Entry 6HUM (electron microscopy, 3.34 A resolution); this record covers chains D and F of the 18 polymer chains in the assembly.

Chain D:
Protein: NAD(P)H-quinone oxidoreductase chain 4 1
Organism: Thermosynechococcus elongatus BP-1
Notes: EC 1.6.5.-
UniProt: Q8DKY0 (NU4C1_THEEB); residue numbers follow UniProt; this construct covers 1-24, 28-529
Sequence (529 residues; row label = number of the first residue in the row; note: 2 numbers in that range are skipped by the numbering (no residue carries them; nothing is unmodelled there); a row labelled like 24A-24B holds insertion residues (24A, then the next letters in order)):
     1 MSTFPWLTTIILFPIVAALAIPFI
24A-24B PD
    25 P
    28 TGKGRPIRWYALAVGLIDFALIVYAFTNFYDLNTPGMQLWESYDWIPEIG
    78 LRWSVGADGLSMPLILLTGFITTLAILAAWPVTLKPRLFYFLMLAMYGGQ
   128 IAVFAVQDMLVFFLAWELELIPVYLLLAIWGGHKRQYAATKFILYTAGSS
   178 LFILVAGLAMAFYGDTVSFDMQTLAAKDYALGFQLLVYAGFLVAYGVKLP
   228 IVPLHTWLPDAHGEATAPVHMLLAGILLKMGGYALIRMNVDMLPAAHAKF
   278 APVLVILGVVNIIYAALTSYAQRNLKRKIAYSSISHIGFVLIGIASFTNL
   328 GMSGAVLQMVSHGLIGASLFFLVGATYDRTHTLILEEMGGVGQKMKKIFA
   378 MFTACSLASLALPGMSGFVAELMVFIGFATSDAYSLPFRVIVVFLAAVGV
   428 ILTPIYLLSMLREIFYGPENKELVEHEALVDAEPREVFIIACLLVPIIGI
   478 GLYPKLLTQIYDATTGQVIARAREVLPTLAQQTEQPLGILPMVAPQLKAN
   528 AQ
Unresolved in the structure: 1-5, 24A-24B, 59-61, 409-413, 504-529
Ligand contacts: beta-carotene (BCR): Phe46, Leu93, Phe97, Ala377, Met378, Ala381, Val464, Ala468, Leu471, Val472, Pro473, Ile475, Gly476, Ile477, Leu483

Chain F:
Protein: NADH dehydrogenase subunit 5
Organism: Thermosynechococcus elongatus BP-1
UniProt: Q8DKX9 (Q8DKX9_THEEB); residues 1-656 here = UniProt positions 1-656
Sequence (656 residues; row label = number of the first residue in the row):
     1 MEPLYQYAWLIPVLPLLGALIVGFGLIAFSETTSKLRRPSAIFIMALMAI
    51 AMGHSLTLFWSQVQGHLPYTQMIEWAAAGNLHIAMGYVIDPLAALMLVIV
   101 TTVAFLVMLYSDGYMAHDPGYVRFFAYLSLFGSSMLGLVVSPNLVQVYIF
   151 WELVGMCSYLLIGFWYDRKSAAEAAQKAFVTNRVGDFGLLLGMVGLFWAT
   201 GTFDFAGMGDRLTELVNTGLLSPSLAAILAILVFLGPVAKSAQFPLHVWL
   251 PDAMEGPTPISALIHAATMVAAGVFLIARMFPVFEQLPQVMTTIAWTGAF
   301 TAFMGATIAITQNDIKKSLAYSTISQLGYMVMGMGVGAYSAGLFHLMTHA
   351 YFKAMLFLGSGSVIHSMEGVVGHNPDLAQDMRYMGGLRKYMPITGATFLV
   401 GCLAISGVPPFAGFWSKDEILGAVFHANPAMWLLTWLTAGLTAFYMFRMY
   451 FMTFEGKFRNVPPERQEHHDHHSHHAAVPHESPWTMTLPLVVLAIPSTLI
   501 GFVGTPFNNLFEVFIHAPGEEKVAEHAVDLTEFLILGGSSVGIGLMGITV
   551 AYLMYLKGTPSPQAIAKAIQPLYQFSLHKWYFDELYEAVFIKGCRRLARQ
   601 VLEVDYNVVDGVVNLTGFVTMVTGEGLKYLQNGRAQFYALIVLLAVLGFV
   651 IFSVQT
Unresolved in the structure: 1-2, 369-377, 462-480, 519-531, 655-656
Ligand contacts: beta-carotene (BCR): Leu20, Gly23, Ile27

Chain D / chain F interface:
Contacting residue pairs (72):
  Tyr164(D) - Asn614(F)  hydrogen bond
  Tyr172(D) - Val613(F)
  Tyr172(D) - Asn614(F)
  Pro230(D) - Val609(F)  hydrophobic
  His232(D) - Val609(F)
  Thr233(D) - Val609(F)
  Thr233(D) - Asp610(F)  hydrogen bond
  Tyr291(D) - Val601(F)  hydrophobic
  Tyr291(D) - Asp605(F)  hydrogen bond
  Leu294(D) - Cys594(F)
  Leu294(D) - Leu597(F)  hydrophobic
  Leu294(D) - Ala598(F)
  Thr295(D) - Val601(F)
  Thr295(D) - Leu602(F)
  Thr295(D) - Asp605(F)  hydrogen bond
  Tyr297(D) - Arg595(F)
  Ala298(D) - Ala598(F)  hydrophobic
  Ala298(D) - Leu602(F)  hydrophobic
  Gln299(D) - Leu602(F)
  Asn326(D) - Gly79(F)
  Gly369(D) - Tyr166(F)  hydrogen bond (backbone-side chain)
  Gln370(D) - Asp167(F)
  Lys373(D) - Tyr166(F)
  Lys374(D) - Leu26(F)  hydrogen bond (side chain-backbone)
  Lys374(D) - Ile27(F)  hydrogen bond (side chain-backbone)
  Lys374(D) - Ser30(F)
  Leu384(D) - Met156(F)  hydrophobic
  Leu387(D) - Arg183(F)
  Ala388(D) - Arg183(F)  hydrogen bond (backbone-side chain)
  Leu389(D) - Glu152(F)
  Leu389(D) - Met156(F)  hydrophobic
  Pro390(D) - Ile149(F)  hydrophobic
  Pro390(D) - Glu152(F)
  Pro390(D) - Leu153(F)
  Phe395(D) - Tyr148(F)  hydrophobic
  Val396(D) - Trp75(F)  hydrophobic
  Leu399(D) - Met193(F)  hydrophobic
  Phe402(D) - Val194(F)  hydrophobic
  Ile403(D) - Phe197(F)  hydrophobic
  Ala406(D) - Val194(F)  hydrophobic
  Ala406(D) - Trp198(F)  hydrogen bond (backbone-side chain)
  Thr407(D) - Phe197(F)
  Arg416(D) - Trp198(F)
  Val420(D) - Leu191(F)  hydrophobic
  Phe421(D) - Phe187(F)  hydrophobic
  Phe421(D) - Leu191(F)  hydrophobic
  Ala424(D) - Phe187(F)
  Val425(D) - Phe187(F)
  Val427(D) - Arg183(F)  hydrogen bond (backbone-side chain)
  Val427(D) - Leu190(F)  hydrophobic
  Ile428(D) - Arg183(F)
  Ile428(D) - Phe187(F)  hydrophobic
  Pro431(D) - Phe179(F)  hydrophobic
  Ile432(D) - Gln176(F)
  Ile432(D) - Val180(F)  hydrophobic
  Leu435(D) - Tyr159(F)
  Leu435(D) - Phe179(F)  hydrophobic
  Ser436(D) - Gln176(F)
  Arg439(D) - Ala172(F)
  Arg439(D) - Glu173(F)
  Arg439(D) - Gln176(F)  hydrogen bond
  Tyr443(D) - Tyr166(F)  hydrophobic
  Tyr443(D) - Ala172(F)  hydrophobic
  Gly444(D) - Tyr166(F)  hydrogen bond (backbone-backbone)
  Gly444(D) - Asp167(F)
  Gly444(D) - Arg168(F)  hydrogen bond (backbone-backbone)
  Pro445(D) - Asp167(F)
  Val464(D) - Ile27(F)  hydrophobic
  Gly478(D) - Trp75(F)
  Leu479(D) - Trp75(F)  hydrogen bond (backbone-side chain)
  Pro481(D) - Trp75(F)
  Lys482(D) - Trp75(F)
Other interface residues (no listed pair), chain D (54 interface residues in all): Lys168, Leu327, Phe376, Ala377, Leu438, Tyr480
Other interface residues (no listed pair), chain F (48 interface residues in all): Glu74, Ala77, Ala78, Leu81, Ile83, Val145, Gly163, Val184, Asp186, Arg599

Summary:
Chain D and chain F form an interface of 54 and 48 residues respectively; the contacts include 14 hydrogen
bonds. Polar contacts include Tyr164(D)-Asn614(F), Thr233(D)-Asp610(F) and Tyr291(D)-Asp605(F). Beta-carotene
is bound between chain D and chain F.
Chain D is NAD(P)H-quinone oxidoreductase chain 4 1 and chain F is NADH dehydrogenase subunit 5, both from
Thermosynechococcus elongatus BP-1; the structure, Structure of the photosynthetic complex I from
Thermosynechococcus elongatus, was determined by electron microscopy, deposited together with 6A7K.
